7WIU - chains A and B; structure by electron microscopy, 3.48 A resolution.

Chain A:
Molecule: Mycobactin import ATP-binding/permease protein IrtA
From: Mycobacterium tuberculosis H37Rv
Notes: EC 7.2.2.-
UniProt: P9WQJ9 (IRTA_MYCTU); numbering as in UniProt (aligned over 1-859)
Chain sequence (859 residues; numbered 1 to 859; the number before each row is that of its first residue):
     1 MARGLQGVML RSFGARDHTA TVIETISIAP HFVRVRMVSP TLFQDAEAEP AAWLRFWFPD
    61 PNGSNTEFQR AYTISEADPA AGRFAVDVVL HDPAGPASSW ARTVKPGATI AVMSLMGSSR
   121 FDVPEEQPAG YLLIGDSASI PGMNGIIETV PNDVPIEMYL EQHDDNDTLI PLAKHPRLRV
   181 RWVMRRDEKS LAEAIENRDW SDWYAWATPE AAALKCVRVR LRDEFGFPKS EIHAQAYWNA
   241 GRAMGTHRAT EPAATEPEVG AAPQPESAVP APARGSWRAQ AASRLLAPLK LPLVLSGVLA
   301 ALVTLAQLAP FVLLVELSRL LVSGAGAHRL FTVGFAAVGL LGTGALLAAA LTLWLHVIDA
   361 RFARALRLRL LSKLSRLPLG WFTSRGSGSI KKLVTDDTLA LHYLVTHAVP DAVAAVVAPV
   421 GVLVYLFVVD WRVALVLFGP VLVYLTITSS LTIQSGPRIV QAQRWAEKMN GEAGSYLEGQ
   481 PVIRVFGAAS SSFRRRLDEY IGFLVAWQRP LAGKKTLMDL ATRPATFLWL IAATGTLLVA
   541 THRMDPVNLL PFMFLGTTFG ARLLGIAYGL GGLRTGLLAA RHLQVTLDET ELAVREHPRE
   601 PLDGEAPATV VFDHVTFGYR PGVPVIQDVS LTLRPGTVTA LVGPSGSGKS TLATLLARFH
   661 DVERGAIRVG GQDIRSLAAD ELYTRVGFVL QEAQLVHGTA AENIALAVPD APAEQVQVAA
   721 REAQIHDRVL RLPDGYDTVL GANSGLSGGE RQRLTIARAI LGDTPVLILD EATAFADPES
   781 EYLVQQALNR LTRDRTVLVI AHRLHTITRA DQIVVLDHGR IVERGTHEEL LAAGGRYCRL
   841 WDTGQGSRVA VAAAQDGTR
Not modelled in the structure: 1-275, 847-859
UniProt features mapped onto this chain:
  - binding site (FAD): Arg-70 to Thr-73, Asp-87 to His-91, Ala-97, Ser-98
  - binding site (ATP): Gly-643 to Ser-650
  - mutagenesis: Arg-70 (R70A: No change in FAD-binding and in activity), Tyr-72 (Y72A: Decrease in FAD-binding and loss of activity), Thr-73 (T73A: Decrease in FAD-binding and loss of activity)
From the paper describing this entry:
  - catalytic residues: Glu-771 (proposed by the authors, not directly observed)
  - mutagenesis - S647C: decreased catalytic activity on ATP

Chain B:
Molecule: Mycobactin import ATP-binding/permease protein IrtB
From: Mycobacterium tuberculosis H37Rv
Notes: EC 7.2.2.-
UniProt: P9WQJ7 (IRTB_MYCTU); numbering as in UniProt (aligned over 1-579)
Chain sequence (579 residues; row label = number of the first residue in the row):
     1 MIRTWIALVP NDHRARLIGF ALLAFCSVVA RAVGTVLLVP LMAALFGEAP QRAWLWLGWL
    61 SAATVAGWVL DAVTARIGIE LGFAVLNHTQ HDVADRLPVV RLDWFTAENT ATARQAIAAT
   121 GPELVGLVVN LVTPLTSAIL LPAVIALALL PISWQLGVAA LAGVPLLLGA LWASAAFARR
   181 ADTAADKANT ALTERIIEFA RTQQALRAAR RVEPARSLVG NALASQHTAT MRLLGMQIPG
   241 QLLFSIASQL ALIVLAGTTA ALTITGTLTV PEAIALIVVM VRYLEPFTAV SELAPALEST
   301 RATLGRIGSV LTAPVMVAGS GTWRDGAVVP RIEFDDVAFG YDGGSGPVLD GVSFCLQPGT
   361 TTAIVGPSGC GKSTILALIA GLHQPTRGRV LIDGTDVATL DARAQQAVCS VVFQHPYLFH
   421 GTIRDNVFAA DPGASDDQFA QAVRLARVDE LIARLPDGAN TIVGEAGSAL SGGERQRVSI
   481 ARALLKAAPV LLVDEATSAL DAENEAAVVD ALAADPRSRT RVIVAHRLAS IRHADRVLFV
   541 DDGRVVEDGS ISELLTAGGR FSQFWRQQHE AAEWQILAE
Not modelled in the structure: 1-3
UniProt features mapped onto this chain:
  - binding site (ATP): Gly-366 to Ser-373
From the paper describing this entry:
  - catalytic residues: Glu-495 (proposed by the authors, not directly observed)
  - mutagenesis - C370S: unchanged catalytic activity on ATP

Interface between chain A and chain B:
Pairs across the interface (149; chain A residue first):
  Gln-307(A) with Ser-245(B); Gln-249(B)
  Pro-310(A) with Leu-252(B), hydrophobic
  Leu-314(A) with Leu-252(B), hydrophobic; Ala-256(B), hydrophobic
  Ser-318(A) with Ile-274(B)
  Leu-321(A) with Val-270(B)
  Val-322(A) with Val-270(B), hydrophobic; Ile-274(B), hydrophobic
  Gly-326(A) with Ile-264(B)
  Leu-330(A) with Ala-260(B), hydrophobic
  Leu-341(A) with Ile-246(B), hydrophobic; Gln-249(B)
  Ala-345(A) with Leu-242(B); Ile-246(B), hydrophobic
  Ala-348(A) with Leu-242(B), hydrophobic
  Ala-349(A) with Leu-242(B)
  Thr-352(A) with Ile-238(B)
  His-356(A) with Leu-234(B); Gln-237(B)
  Arg-367(A) with Leu-192(B)
  Leu-371(A) with Arg-216(B); Val-219(B), hydrophobic
  Leu-374(A) with Ala-200(B), hydrophobic; Arg-207(B)
  Ser-375(A) with Val-212(B); Arg-216(B), hydrogen bond
  Leu-377(A) with Arg-207(B), hydrogen bond (backbone-side chain)
  Leu-379(A) with Gln-203(B); Gln-204(B); Arg-207(B)
  Phe-382(A) with Ala-200(B); Gln-203(B); Arg-207(B)
  Ile-390(A) with Ala-200(B), hydrophobic
  Val-394(A) with Ile-197(B), hydrophobic
  Thr-395(A) with Thr-193(B); Ile-197(B)
  Thr-398(A) with Asn-189(B)
  Leu-399(A) with Asp-186(B); Asn-189(B)
  Tyr-403(A) with Asp-182(B)
  Asn-470(A) with Arg-114(B); Ala-118(B)
  Ala-473(A) with Ile-117(B), hydrophobic
  Gly-474(A) with Arg-114(B)
  Ser-475(A) with Tyr-417(B)
  Tyr-476(A) with Leu-97(B), hydrophobic; Pro-98(B)
  Leu-477(A) with Phe-105(B), hydrophobic; Thr-110(B); Ala-113(B), hydrophobic; Arg-114(B)
  Glu-478(A) with Tyr-417(B)
  Gly-479(A) with Tyr-417(B)
  Pro-481(A) with Leu-382(B), hydrophobic; Phe-413(B), hydrophobic
  Val-482(A) with Phe-413(B), hydrophobic; Tyr-417(B), hydrophobic
  Arg-484(A) with Pro-98(B), hydrogen bond (side chain-backbone); Val-100(B), hydrogen bond (side chain-backbone); Leu-102(B); Phe-105(B); Gln-406(B)
  Val-485(A) with Gln-406(B); Lys-486(B)
  Phe-486(A) with Val-411(B); Ala-429(B); Lys-486(B)
  Gly-487(A) with Gln-406(B)
  Ala-488(A) with Ala-429(B)
  Ser-492(A) with Phe-419(B)
  Arg-494(A) with Asp-95(B), salt bridge
  Leu-497(A) with Gln-90(B); Ala-94(B), hydrophobic
  Asp-498(A) with His-91(B), salt bridge
  Ile-501(A) with Asn-87(B); Gln-90(B); His-91(B)
  Leu-504(A) with Gly-121(B)
  Val-505(A) with Phe-83(B)
  Gln-508(A) with Phe-83(B)
  Arg-509(A) with Glu-80(B), salt bridge; Phe-83(B)
  Gly-513(A) with Arg-76(B)
  Thr-516(A) with Ala-75(B); Arg-76(B)
  Leu-520(A) with Asp-71(B)
  Arg-523(A) with Arg-31(B); Asp-71(B), salt bridge
  Pro-524(A) with Arg-282(B), hydrogen bond (backbone-side chain)
  Thr-526(A) with Trp-68(B)
  Leu-528(A) with Leu-38(B), hydrophobic; Arg-282(B)
  Trp-529(A) with Leu-60(B); Ser-61(B)
  Thr-536(A) with Trp-54(B); Leu-57(B)
  Ala-540(A) with Trp-54(B), hydrophobic
  Pro-546(A) with Phe-46(B)
  Val-547(A) with Phe-46(B), hydrophobic
  Leu-550(A) with Phe-46(B), hydrophobic; Ile-274(B), hydrophobic
  Met-553(A) with Leu-38(B), hydrophobic; Val-278(B), hydrophobic
  Phe-554(A) with Val-281(B), hydrophobic
  Thr-557(A) with Arg-282(B), hydrogen bond
  Thr-558(A) with Glu-285(B)
  Tyr-568(A) with Pro-295(B)
  Val-638(A) with Ala-578(B), hydrophobic
  Asp-680(A) with Arg-210(B), salt bridge
  Tyr-683(A) with Arg-207(B); Arg-210(B), hydrogen bond (backbone-side chain)
  Thr-684(A) with Arg-210(B)
  Phe-688(A) with Gln-204(B); Ala-208(B), hydrophobic
  Glu-692(A) with Gln-204(B)
  Gln-694(A) with Arg-201(B); Gln-204(B); Ala-205(B)
  Leu-695(A) with Arg-201(B), hydrogen bond (backbone-side chain); Thr-202(B)
  Leu-706(A) with Arg-211(B)
  Ala-707(A) with Arg-210(B)
  Pro-709(A) with Arg-211(B)
  Thr-764(A) with Arg-210(B)
  Ala-774(A) with Trp-574(B), hydrophobic
  Phe-775(A) with Leu-500(B), hydrophobic
  Pro-778(A) with Thr-497(B)
  Glu-779(A) with Gly-366(B); His-526(B); Phe-564(B)
  Glu-781(A) with Ala-571(B)
  Tyr-782(A) with Gln-567(B); Glu-570(B), hydrogen bond
  Gln-785(A) with Ala-571(B); Trp-574(B)
  Leu-788(A) with Trp-574(B), hydrophobic
  Asn-789(A) with Trp-574(B), hydrogen bond
  Arg-803(A) with Ala-499(B), hydrogen bond (side chain-backbone)
  His-805(A) with Ala-572(B); Gln-575(B)
  Thr-806(A) with Trp-574(B), hydrogen bond (side chain-backbone); Gln-575(B); Ile-576(B), hydrogen bond (backbone-backbone)
  Thr-808(A) with Gln-575(B)
  Arg-809(A) with Gln-575(B); Leu-577(B)
  Gly-846(A) with Ala-502(B)
Interface residues without a listed pair, chain A (127 interface residues in all): Phe-311, Ala-337, Arg-364, Leu-370, Ser-372, Arg-376, Thr-383, Lys-391, His-407, Met-469, Gln-480, Ile-483, Ala-489, Phe-493, Tyr-500, Ala-512, Ala-525, Ala-532, Ala-533, Leu-537, Leu-549, Phe-659, Leu-690, Val-696, His-697, Ser-747, Arg-758, Glu-771, Val-799, His-802, Ile-807
Interface residues without a listed pair, chain B (122 interface residues in all): Leu-41, Met-42, Leu-45, Pro-50, Ala-53, Thr-64, Ala-72, Leu-86, Val-99, Arg-101, Ile-196, Glu-198, Phe-199, Ala-209, Leu-223, Ala-224, Gln-226, His-227, Gln-241, Ile-253, Thr-263, Ala-273, Ile-277, Met-316, Ser-368, Lys-372, Cys-409, Ala-430, Arg-482, Ala-483, Arg-527, Gln-568

Overview:
The interface between chain A and chain B involves 127 residues on one side and 122 on the other, with 13
hydrogen bonds and 5 salt bridges. Among the polar pairs are Arg-494(A)/Asp-95(B), Asp-498(A)/His-91(B) and
Arg-509(A)/Glu-80(B). From the paper: catalytic residues Glu-771(A) and Glu-495(B); S647C of chain A reduces
catalytic activity on ATP.
Here chain A is Mycobactin import ATP-binding/permease protein IrtA and chain B is Mycobactin import
ATP-binding/permease protein IrtB, both from Mycobacterium tuberculosis H37Rv. Entry 7WIU (Cryo-EM structure
of Mycobacterium tuberculosis irtAB in inward-facing state) was determined by electron microscopy (same
publication as 7WIV, 7WIW and 7WIX).
